7NRX - chains A and B of the 5 polymer chains in the assembly; structure by electron microscopy, 3.55 A resolution.

# Chain A (and B)
Molecule: Microtubule-associated protein tau
From: Homo sapiens
Notes: chain B of this document is another copy of the same molecule, construct and numbering; everything in this record applies to it too
UniProt: P10636 (TAU_HUMAN), isoform P10636-8; numbering as in UniProt (aligned over 1-441)
Amino-acid sequence (441 residues; row label = number of the first residue in the row):
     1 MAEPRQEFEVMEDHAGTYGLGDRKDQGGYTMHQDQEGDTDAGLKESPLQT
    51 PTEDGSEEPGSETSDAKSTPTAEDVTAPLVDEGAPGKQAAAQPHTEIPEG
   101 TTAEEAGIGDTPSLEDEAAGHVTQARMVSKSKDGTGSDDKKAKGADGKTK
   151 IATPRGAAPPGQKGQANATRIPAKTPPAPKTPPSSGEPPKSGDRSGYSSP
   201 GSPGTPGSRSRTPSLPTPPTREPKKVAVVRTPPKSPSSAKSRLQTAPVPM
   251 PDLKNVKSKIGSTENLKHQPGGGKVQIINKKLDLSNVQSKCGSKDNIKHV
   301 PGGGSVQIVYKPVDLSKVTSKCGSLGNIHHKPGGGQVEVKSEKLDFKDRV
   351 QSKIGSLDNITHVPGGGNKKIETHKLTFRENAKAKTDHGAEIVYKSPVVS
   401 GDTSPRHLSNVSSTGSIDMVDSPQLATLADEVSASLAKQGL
Disordered / not traced: 1-303, 381-441
Swiss-Prot annotation at these positions:
  - site (Not glycated): Lys24, Lys44, Lys67
  - modified residue: Ala2 (N-acetylalanine), Tyr18 (Phosphotyrosine), Tyr29 (Phosphotyrosine), Ser46 (Phosphoserine), Ser61 (Phosphoserine), Thr69 (Phosphothreonine), Thr71 (Phosphothreonine), Thr111 (Phosphothreonine), Ser214 (Phosphoserine)
  - glycosylation (N-linked (Glc) (glycation) lysine): Lys87, Lys383
  - cross-link: Lys44 (Glycyl lysine isopeptide (Lys-Gly) (interchain with G-Cter in ubiquitin))

# Chain A / chain B interface
Pairs across the interface - 169 pairs, chain A then chain B:
  Gly304(A) with Ser305(B)
  Ser305(A) with Ser305(B)
  Val306(A) with Ser305(B), hydrogen bond (backbone-backbone); Val306(B); Gln307(B), hydrogen bond (backbone-backbone)
  Gln307(A) with Gln307(B)
  Ile308(A) with Gln307(B), hydrogen bond (backbone-backbone); Ile308(B); Val309(B), hydrogen bond (backbone-backbone)
  Val309(A) with Val309(B)
  Tyr310(A) with Val309(B), hydrogen bond (backbone-backbone); Tyr310(B); Lys311(B), hydrogen bond (backbone-backbone)
  Lys311(A) with Lys311(B); Val313(B)
  Pro312(A) with Lys311(B); Pro312(B); Val313(B), hydrogen bond (backbone-backbone)
  Val313(A) with Val313(B)
  Asp314(A) with Val313(B), hydrogen bond (backbone-backbone); Asp314(B); Leu315(B), hydrogen bond (backbone-backbone)
  Leu315(A) with Leu315(B)
  Ser316(A) with Ser316(B); Lys317(B), hydrogen bond (backbone-backbone)
  Lys317(A) with Lys317(B)
  Val318(A) with Lys317(B), hydrogen bond (backbone-backbone); Val318(B); Thr319(B), hydrogen bond (backbone-backbone)
  Thr319(A) with Thr319(B)
  Ser320(A) with Thr319(B), hydrogen bond (backbone-backbone); Ser320(B); Lys321(B), hydrogen bond (backbone-backbone)
  Lys321(A) with Lys321(B)
  Cys322(A) with Lys321(B), hydrogen bond (backbone-backbone); Cys322(B); Gly323(B), hydrogen bond (backbone-backbone)
  Gly323(A) with Gly323(B), hydrogen bond (backbone-backbone); Ser324(B), hydrogen bond (backbone-backbone)
  Ser324(A) with Ser324(B)
  Leu325(A) with Ser324(B), hydrogen bond (backbone-backbone); Leu325(B); Gly326(B), hydrogen bond (backbone-backbone); Ile328(B), hydrophobic
  Gly326(A) with Gly326(B)
  Asn327(A) with Gly326(B), hydrogen bond (backbone-backbone); Asn327(B), hydrogen bond
  Ile328(A) with Asn327(B), hydrogen bond (backbone-backbone); Ile328(B), hydrophobic; His329(B), hydrogen bond (backbone-backbone)
  His329(A) with His329(B)
  His330(A) with His329(B), hydrogen bond (backbone-backbone); His330(B); Lys331(B), hydrogen bond (backbone-backbone)
  Lys331(A) with Lys331(B)
  Pro332(A) with Pro332(B); Gly333(B), hydrogen bond (backbone-backbone)
  Gly333(A) with Gly333(B)
  Gly335(A) with Gly335(B); Gln336(B)
  Gln336(A) with Gln336(B)
  Val337(A) with Gln336(B), hydrogen bond (backbone-backbone); Val337(B); Glu338(B), hydrogen bond (backbone-backbone)
  Glu338(A) with Glu338(B)
  Val339(A) with Glu338(B), hydrogen bond (backbone-backbone); Val339(B); Lys340(B), hydrogen bond (backbone-backbone)
  Lys340(A) with Lys340(B)
  Ser341(A) with Lys340(B), hydrogen bond (backbone-backbone); Ser341(B)
  Glu342(A) with Ser341(B); Glu342(B), hydrogen bond (backbone-backbone); Lys343(B), hydrogen bond (backbone-backbone)
  Lys343(A) with Lys343(B)
  Leu344(A) with Ser341(B); Lys343(B), hydrogen bond (backbone-backbone); Leu344(B); Asp345(B), hydrogen bond (backbone-backbone); Phe346(B); Ile354(B), hydrophobic
  Asp345(A) with Asp345(B)
  Phe346(A) with Asp345(B), hydrogen bond (backbone-backbone); Phe346(B), hydrophobic; Lys347(B); Val350(B), hydrophobic
  Lys347(A) with Lys347(B); Arg349(B)
  Asp348(A) with Asp348(B); Arg349(B), hydrogen bond (backbone-backbone)
  Arg349(A) with Arg349(B)
  Val350(A) with Arg349(B), hydrogen bond (backbone-backbone); Val350(B); Gln351(B), hydrogen bond (backbone-backbone)
  Gln351(A) with Gln351(B), hydrogen bond
  Ser352(A) with Gln351(B), hydrogen bond (backbone-backbone); Ser352(B); Lys353(B)
  Lys353(A) with Lys353(B)
  Ile354(A) with Lys353(B), hydrogen bond (backbone-backbone); Ile354(B); Gly355(B), hydrogen bond (backbone-backbone)
  Gly355(A) with Gly355(B), hydrogen bond (backbone-backbone); Ser356(B), hydrogen bond (backbone-backbone)
  Ser356(A) with Ser356(B)
  Leu357(A) with Gly335(B); Val337(B), hydrophobic; Ser356(B), hydrogen bond (backbone-backbone); Leu357(B); Asp358(B), hydrogen bond (backbone-backbone)
  Asp358(A) with Ser356(B); Asp358(B)
  Asn359(A) with His330(B); Pro332(B); Asp358(B), hydrogen bond (backbone-backbone); Asn359(B), hydrogen bond; Ile360(B), hydrogen bond (backbone-backbone)
  Ile360(A) with Ile360(B)
  Thr361(A) with Ile328(B); His330(B), hydrogen bond; Ile360(B), hydrogen bond (backbone-backbone); Thr361(B); His362(B), hydrogen bond (backbone-backbone)
  His362(A) with His362(B), hydrogen bond
  Val363(A) with Leu325(B); Ile328(B), hydrophobic; His362(B), hydrogen bond (backbone-backbone); Val363(B); Pro364(B)
  Pro364(A) with Pro364(B); Gly365(B), hydrogen bond (backbone-backbone); Gly366(B), hydrogen bond (backbone-backbone)
  Gly365(A) with Ser320(B), hydrogen bond (backbone-side chain); Cys322(B); Leu325(B); Gly366(B)
  Gly366(A) with Ser320(B); Gly366(B); Gly367(B), hydrogen bond (backbone-backbone); Asn368(B)
  Asn368(A) with Val318(B); Thr319(B); Asn368(B); Lys369(B), hydrogen bond (backbone-backbone)
  Lys369(A) with Lys369(B)
  Lys370(A) with Lys369(B), hydrogen bond (backbone-backbone); Lys370(B); Ile371(B), hydrogen bond (backbone-backbone)
  Ile371(A) with Ile371(B)
  Glu372(A) with Asp314(B); Ile371(B), hydrogen bond (backbone-backbone); Glu372(B); Thr373(B), hydrogen bond (backbone-backbone)
  Thr373(A) with Thr373(B)
  His374(A) with Tyr310(B); Thr373(B), hydrogen bond (backbone-backbone); His374(B); Lys375(B), hydrogen bond (backbone-backbone)
  Lys375(A) with Lys375(B)
  Leu376(A) with Tyr310(B), hydrophobic; Lys375(B), hydrogen bond (backbone-backbone); Leu376(B); Thr377(B), hydrogen bond (backbone-backbone)
  Thr377(A) with Thr377(B)
  Phe378(A) with Thr377(B), hydrogen bond (backbone-backbone); Phe378(B), hydrophobic; Arg379(B), hydrogen bond (backbone-backbone)
  Arg379(A) with Arg379(B)
  Glu380(A) with Glu380(B)
Also at the interface, not in a pair above, chain A (77 interface residues in all): Gly334, Gly367
Also at the interface, not in a pair above, chain B (77 interface residues in all): Gly304, Gly334

# Overview
Chain A and chain B each contribute 77 residues to their interface, with 71 hydrogen bonds. Among the polar
pairs are Asn327(A)-Asn327(B), Gln351(A)-Gln351(B) and Asn359(A)-Asn359(B).
Both chains are Microtubule-associated protein tau (Homo sapiens). Entry 7NRX (Straight filament from
Alzheimer's disease with PET ligand APN-1607) was determined by electron microscopy, deposited together with
7NRQ, 7NRS, 7NRT and 7NRV.
